Entry 9AUN (X-ray diffraction, 2.29 A resolution); this record covers chains A and B.

# Chain A (and B)
Protein: 3C-like proteinase nsp5
From: Severe acute respiratory syndrome coronavirus 2
Notes: EC 3.4.22.69; chain B of this document is another copy of the same molecule, construct and numbering; everything in this record applies to it too
Reference sequence: P0DTD1 (R1AB_SARS2); residues 1-306 here correspond to UniProt positions 3264-3569 (UniProt number = residue number + 3263)
Chain sequence (306 residues; row label = number of the first residue in the row):
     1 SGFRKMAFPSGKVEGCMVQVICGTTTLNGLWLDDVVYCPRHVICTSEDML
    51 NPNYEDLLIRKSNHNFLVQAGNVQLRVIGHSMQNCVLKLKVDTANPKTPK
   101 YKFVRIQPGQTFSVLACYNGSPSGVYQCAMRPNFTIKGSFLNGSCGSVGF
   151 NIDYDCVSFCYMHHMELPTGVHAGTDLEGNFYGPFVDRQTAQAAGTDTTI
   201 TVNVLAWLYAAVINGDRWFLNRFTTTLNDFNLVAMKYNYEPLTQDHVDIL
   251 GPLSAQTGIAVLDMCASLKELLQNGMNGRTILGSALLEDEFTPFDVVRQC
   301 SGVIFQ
Construct notes: engineered mutation I21 (Thr3284 in P0DTD1), I304 (Thr3567 in P0DTD1)
Curated features (UniProtKB/Swiss-Prot):
  - active site: H41 (For 3CL-PRO activity), C145 (Nucleophile)
  - site: Q306 (Cleavage)
  - cross-link (Glycyl lysine isopeptide (Lys-Gly)): K5 (interchain with G-Cter in ubiquitin), K90 (interchain with G-Cter in ubiquitin)
Reported in the primary citation:
  - mutagenesis - T21I/S144A/T304I, S144A (3.9-fold), A173V: decreased catalytic activity
  - mutagenesis - S144A, A173V (16-fold): decreased binding to nirmatrelvir
  - mutagenesis - L50F, T135I: unchanged binding to nirmatrelvir

# Chain A / chain B interface
Pairs across the interface (78; chain A residue first):
  S1(A) with G138(B); S139(B); F140(B), hydrogen bond (backbone-backbone); L141(B); E166(B); G170(B), hydrogen bond (side chain-backbone); H172(B), hydrogen bond (backbone-side chain)
  G2(A) with G138(B); S139(B), hydrogen bond (backbone-side chain)
  F3(A) with G138(B)
  R4(A) with K5(B); Y126(B); Q127(B), hydrogen bond (side chain-backbone); C128(B); K137(B), hydrogen bond (side chain-backbone); G138(B); S139(B)
  K5(A) with R4(B); Y126(B)
  M6(A) with G124(B); V125(B); Y126(B), hydrophobic; S139(B)
  A7(A) with G124(B); V125(B), hydrogen bond (backbone-backbone)
  F8(A) with V125(B)
  P9(A) with S10(B); E14(B); P122(B); S123(B); G124(B)
  S10(A) with P9(B); S10(B), hydrogen bond (side chain-backbone); E14(B), hydrogen bond (backbone-side chain)
  G11(A) with G11(B); E14(B), hydrogen bond (backbone-side chain)
  E14(A) with P9(B); S10(B), hydrogen bond (side chain-backbone); G11(B), hydrogen bond (side chain-backbone)
  P122(A) with P9(B), hydrophobic
  S123(A) with P9(B)
  G124(A) with M6(B); A7(B); P9(B)
  V125(A) with M6(B); A7(B), hydrogen bond (backbone-backbone); F8(B); V125(B), hydrophobic
  Y126(A) with R4(B); K5(B); M6(B), hydrophobic
  Q127(A) with R4(B), hydrogen bond (backbone-side chain)
  C128(A) with R4(B)
  K137(A) with R4(B), hydrogen bond (backbone-side chain)
  G138(A) with S1(B); G2(B); R4(B)
  S139(A) with S1(B); G2(B), hydrogen bond (side chain-backbone); R4(B); M6(B); Q299(B), hydrogen bond
  F140(A) with S1(B), hydrogen bond (backbone-backbone)
  L141(A) with S1(B); Q299(B)
  E166(A) with S1(B), hydrogen bond (side chain-backbone)
  H172(A) with S1(B)
  T280(A) with L286(B)
  G283(A) with L286(B)
  A285(A) with A285(B), hydrophobic; L286(B), hydrophobic
  L286(A) with G283(B); A285(B), hydrophobic
  R298(A) with S123(B), hydrogen bond (side chain-backbone); L141(B)
  Q299(A) with S139(B), hydrogen bond; L141(B)
  S301(A) with L141(B)
Also at the interface, not in a pair above, chain A (36 interface residues in all): K12, L115, E290
Also at the interface, not in a pair above, chain B (36 interface residues in all): F3, K12, L115, T280, S284, E290

# In short
The chain A/chain B interface involves 36 residues from each chain, with 21 hydrogen bonds. Among the polar
pairs are S1(A)-G170(B), S1(A)-H172(B) and G2(A)-S139(B). The paper reports that T21I/S144A/T304I, S144A and
A173V of chain A reduce catalytic activity; S144A and A173V of chain A reduce binding to nirmatrelvir.
Chain A and chain B are both 3C-like proteinase nsp5 (Severe acute respiratory syndrome coronavirus 2); the
structure, Structure of SARS-CoV-2 Mpro mutant (T21I,T304I), was determined by X-ray diffraction, deposited
together with 9AUJ, 9AUK, 9AUL, 9AUM and 9AUO.
